Entry 8EN3 (X-ray diffraction, 2.10 A resolution); this record covers chains B and D of the 4 polymer chains in the assembly.

Chain B:
Name: Capsid protein VP1
UniProt: A0A0S1Z370 (A0A0S1Z370_9CALI); residues 225-530 here = UniProt positions 225-530
Amino-acid sequence (308 residues; row label = number of the first residue in the row):
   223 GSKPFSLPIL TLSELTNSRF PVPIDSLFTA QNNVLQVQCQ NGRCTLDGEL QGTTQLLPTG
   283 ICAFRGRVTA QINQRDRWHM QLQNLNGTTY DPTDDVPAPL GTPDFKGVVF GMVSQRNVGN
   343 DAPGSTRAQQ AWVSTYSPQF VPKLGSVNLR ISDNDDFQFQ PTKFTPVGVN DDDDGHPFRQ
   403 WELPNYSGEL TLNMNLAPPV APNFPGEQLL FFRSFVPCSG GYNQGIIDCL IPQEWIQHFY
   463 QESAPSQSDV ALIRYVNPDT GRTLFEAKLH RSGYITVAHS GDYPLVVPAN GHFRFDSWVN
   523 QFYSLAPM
Unresolved in the structure: 223
Differences from the reference sequence: expression tag (223-224)

Chain D:
Name: Nanobody 45
Organism: Vicugna pacos
Notes: antibody fragment or engineered binder
Amino-acid sequence (143 residues; row label = number of the first residue in the row):
     1 QVQLQESGGG LVQAGGSLRL SCTVSGRTDS ESTMGWFRQA AGKGREFVAA MNWRYATTYH
    61 TDSVKGRFTI SKDSAKNTMY LQMNSLKPED TAVYYCAHRY IYGSLSDSGS YDNWGQGTQV
   121 TVSSAAAYPY DVPDYGSHHH HHH
Unresolved in the structure: 124-143
Cystine bridges: Cys-22/Cys-96

How chain B and chain D interact:
Pairs across the interface - 33 pairs, chain B then chain D:
  Arg-297(B) / Glu-31(D)
  Arg-297(B) / Tyr-102(D)  hydrogen bond
  Gln-352(B) / Asp-107(D)
  Trp-354(B) / Ile-101(D)  hydrophobic
  Trp-354(B) / Gly-103(D)
  Trp-354(B) / Asp-107(D)  hydrogen bond
  Arg-372(B) / Tyr-102(D)
  Arg-372(B) / Gly-103(D)  hydrogen bond (side chain-backbone)
  Arg-372(B) / Ser-104(D)
  Ser-374(B) / Ile-101(D)
  Asn-392(B) / Ser-106(D)  hydrogen bond
  Asp-393(B) / Ser-106(D)  hydrogen bond (backbone-side chain)
  Asp-394(B) / Ser-104(D)
  Asp-394(B) / Leu-105(D)  hydrogen bond (backbone-backbone)
  Asp-394(B) / Ser-106(D)  hydrogen bond (backbone-backbone)
  Asp-395(B) / Thr-57(D)
  Asp-395(B) / Thr-58(D)
  Asp-395(B) / Leu-105(D)
  Asp-396(B) / Thr-58(D)  hydrogen bond
  Asp-396(B) / Tyr-59(D)
  Asp-396(B) / His-60(D)  salt bridge
  Ser-441(B) / Ser-106(D)
  Ser-441(B) / Asp-107(D)
  Ser-441(B) / Ser-108(D)  hydrogen bond (backbone-backbone)
  Gly-442(B) / Tyr-59(D)
  Gly-442(B) / Ser-106(D)
  Gly-442(B) / Ser-108(D)
  Gly-443(B) / Phe-47(D)
  Gly-443(B) / Tyr-59(D)
  Gly-443(B) / Thr-61(D)
  Tyr-444(B) / Glu-46(D)  hydrogen bond
  Tyr-444(B) / Thr-61(D)
  Tyr-444(B) / Ser-63(D)
Also at the interface, not in a pair above, chain B (17 interface residues in all): Gln-296, Val-330, Ile-373
Also at the interface, not in a pair above, chain D (19 interface residues in all): Asp-62, Ser-110

In short:
17 residues of chain B and 19 residues of chain D are in contact; the contacts include 10 hydrogen bonds and 1
salt bridge. Polar pairs include Asp-396(B)/His-60(D), Arg-297(B)/Tyr-102(D) and Trp-354(B)/Asp-107(D).
Chain B is Capsid protein VP1 and chain D is Nanobody 45 (Vicugna pacos); the structure, Structure of GII.17
norovirus in complex with Nanobody 45, was determined by X-ray diffraction, deposited together with 8EMY,
8EMZ, 8EN0, 8EN1, 8EN2, 8EN4, 8EN5 and 8EN6.
